Entry 4R4F (X-ray diffraction, 3.51 A resolution); this record covers chains L and H of the 4 polymer chains in the assembly.

== Chain L ==
Protein: Antibody 2.2c LIGHT CHAIN
Organism: Homo sapiens
Notes: antibody fragment or engineered binder
Amino-acid sequence (209 residues; numbered 2 to 211; 1 number in that range is skipped by the numbering (no residue carries it; nothing is unmodelled there); the number before each row is that of its first residue):
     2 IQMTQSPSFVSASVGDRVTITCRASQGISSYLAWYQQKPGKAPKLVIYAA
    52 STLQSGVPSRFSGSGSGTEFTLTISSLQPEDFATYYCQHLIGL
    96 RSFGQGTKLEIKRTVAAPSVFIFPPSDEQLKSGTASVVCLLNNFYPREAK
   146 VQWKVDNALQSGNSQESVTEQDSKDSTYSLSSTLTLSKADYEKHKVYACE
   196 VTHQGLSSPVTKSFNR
Modified positions: Ser30 (o-acetylserine; OAS)
Cystine bridges: Cys23-Cys88, Cys134-Cys194

== Chain H ==
Protein: Antibody 2.2c heavy CHAIN
Organism: Homo sapiens
Notes: antibody fragment or engineered binder
Amino-acid sequence (219 residues; numbered 2 to 214 plus 6 insertion-coded residues; the number before each row is that of its first residue; a row labelled like 82A-82C holds insertion residues (82A, then the next letters in order)):
     2 VQLQQWGAGLLKPSETLSLTCGVYGESLSGHYWSWVRQPPGKRLEWIGEI
    52 KHNGSPNYHPSLKSRVTISLDMSKNQFSLNL
82A-82C TSV
    83 TAADTAVYFCARRSNWPY
100A-100C LPF
   101 DPWGQGTLVTVSSASTKGPSVFPLAPSSKSTSGGTAALGCLVKDYFPEPV
   151 TVSWNSGALTSGVHTFPAVLQSSGLYSLSSVVTVPSSSLGTQTYICNVNH
   201 KPSNTKVDKKVEPK
Cystine bridges: Cys22-Cys92, Cys140-Cys196
Covalent attachments: N-acetylglucosamine (NAG) linked to Asn81

== How chain L and chain H interact ==
Pairs across the interface (66; chain L residue first):
  Gln3(L) with Arg44(H)
  Met4(L) with Arg44(H)
  Ala34(L) with Pro100B(H), hydrophobic
  Tyr36(L) with Pro100B(H); Phe100C(H), hydrogen bond (side chain-backbone); Trp103(H)
  Gln38(L) with Gln39(H), hydrogen bond
  Ala43(L) with Phe91(H), hydrophobic; Gly104(H)
  Pro44(L) with Leu45(H), hydrophobic; Trp103(H)
  Leu46(L) with Phe100C(H)
  Gln55(L) with Asp101(H), hydrogen bond
  Tyr87(L) with Gln39(H); Lys43(H); Arg44(H)
  Gln89(L) with Phe100C(H)
  Leu91(L) with Arg95(H); Leu100A(H); Pro100B(H), hydrophobic
  Leu94(L) with Trp47(H); His60(H); Pro61(H)
  Arg96(L) with Trp47(H); Glu50(H), salt bridge; Arg95(H)
  Phe98(L) with Arg44(H), hydrogen bond (backbone-side chain); Leu45(H)
  Gly99(L) with Arg44(H)
  Gln100(L) with Arg44(H)
  Phe116(L) with Ser130(H); Ser132(H); Ala137(H), hydrophobic
  Ile117(L) with Ser130(H)
  Phe118(L) with Leu124(H); Ala125(H); Ala137(H); Leu138(H), hydrophobic
  Ser121(L) with Phe122(H); Pro123(H)
  Asp122(L) with Lys214(H), salt bridge
  Glu123(L) with Lys209(H), salt bridge
  Gln124(L) with Phe122(H); Leu141(H); Lys143(H)
  Ser131(L) with Leu141(H); Lys143(H)
  Val133(L) with Leu124(H), hydrophobic
  Leu135(L) with Phe166(H), hydrophobic; Val181(H), hydrophobic
  Asn137(L) with His164(H), hydrogen bond; Thr183(H)
  Asn138(L) with His164(H), hydrogen bond
  Gln160(L) with Val169(H); Leu170(H)
  Glu161(L) with Val169(H)
  Ser162(L) with Phe166(H); Pro167(H), hydrogen bond (side chain-backbone); Val169(H)
  Val163(L) with Pro167(H)
  Thr164(L) with Phe166(H)
  Asp167(L) with His164(H), salt bridge
  Ser174(L) with His164(H); Phe166(H)
  Leu175(L) with Phe166(H)
  Ser176(L) with Phe166(H)
Other interface residues (no listed pair), chain L (43 interface residues in all): Lys42, Tyr49, Ala50, Ile92, Thr129
Other interface residues (no listed pair), chain H (42 interface residues in all): Glu46, Tyr100, Val121, Pro126, Thr135, Thr165, Gln171

== Overview ==
43 residues of chain L face 42 of chain H across their interface, with 7 hydrogen bonds and 4 salt bridges.
Polar contacts include Arg96(L)-Glu50(H), Asp122(L)-Lys214(H) and Glu123(L)-Lys209(H). N-acetylglucosamine is
covalently linked to Asn81(H).
Chain L is Antibody 2.2c LIGHT CHAIN and chain H is Antibody 2.2c heavy CHAIN, both from Homo sapiens; the
structure, Crystal structure of non-neutralizing, A32-like antibody 2.2c in complex with HIV-1 YU2 gp120, was
determined by X-ray diffraction together with 4R4N and 4R4B from the same study.
